4KV3 - chains A and B; structure by X-ray diffraction, 2.20 A resolution.

Chain A (and B):
Molecule: Chimera fusion protein of ESX-1 secretion system protein eccD1 and Maltose-binding periplasmic protein
Source organism: Escherichia coli
Notes: chain B of this document is another copy of the same molecule, construct and numbering; everything in this record applies to it too
UniProtKB: chimeric construct of P0AEX9, I6X8K0: residues 2-367 from P0AEX9 (MALE_ECOLI) positions 27-392 (UniProt number = residue number + 25); residues 373-461 from I6X8K0 positions 21-109 (UniProt number = residue number - 352)
Sequence (461 residues; row label = number of the first residue in the row):
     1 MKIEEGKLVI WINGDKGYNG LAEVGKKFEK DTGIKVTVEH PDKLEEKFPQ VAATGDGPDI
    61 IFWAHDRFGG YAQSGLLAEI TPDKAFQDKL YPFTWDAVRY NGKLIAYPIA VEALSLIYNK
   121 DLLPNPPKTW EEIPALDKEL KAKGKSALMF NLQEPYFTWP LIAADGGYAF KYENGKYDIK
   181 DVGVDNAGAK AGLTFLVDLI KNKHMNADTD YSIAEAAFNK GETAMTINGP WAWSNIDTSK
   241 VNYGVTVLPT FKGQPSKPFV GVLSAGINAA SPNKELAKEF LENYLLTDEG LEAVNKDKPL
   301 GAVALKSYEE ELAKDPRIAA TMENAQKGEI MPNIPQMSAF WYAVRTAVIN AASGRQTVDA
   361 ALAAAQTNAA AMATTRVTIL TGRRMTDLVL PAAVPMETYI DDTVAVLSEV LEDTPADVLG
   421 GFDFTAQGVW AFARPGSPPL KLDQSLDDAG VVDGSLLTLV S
Not modelled in the structure: 1-5
Differences from the reference sequence: expression tag (1); engineered mutation Ala-360 (Glu385 in P0AEX9), Ala-363 (Lys388 in P0AEX9), Ala-364 (Asp389 in P0AEX9); linker (368-372)
What the authors report for this chain:
  - self-association interface (contacts with another copy of this molecule): Val-406, Val-410

Interface between chain A and chain B:
Contacting residue pairs (81; chain A residue first):
  Lys-43(A) with Arg-383(B)
  Glu-46(A) with Arg-383(B)
  Lys-47(A) with Arg-383(B)
  Pro-49(A) with Met-385(B), hydrophobic; Leu-456(B)
  Gln-50(A) with Leu-380(B)
  Ala-53(A) with Pro-435(B), hydrophobic; Leu-456(B), hydrophobic
  Thr-54(A) with Pro-435(B)
  Gln-73(A) with Arg-376(B); Thr-378(B); Asp-387(B), hydrogen bond; Gly-454(B)
  Ser-74(A) with Thr-378(B), hydrogen bond; Met-385(B); Gly-454(B), hydrogen bond (side chain-backbone)
  Pro-335(A) with Asp-387(B)
  Gln-336(A) with Asp-387(B), hydrogen bond
  Tyr-342(A) with Arg-383(B); Val-418(B), hydrophobic
  Arg-345(A) with Asp-417(B), salt bridge; Val-418(B)
  Thr-346(A) with Pro-415(B)
  Asn-368(A) with Asp-413(B)
  Ala-371(A) with Arg-384(B); Val-410(B)
  Met-372(A) with Thr-386(B); Asp-387(B); Leu-388(B), hydrophobic; Val-406(B), hydrophobic; Val-410(B), hydrophobic
  Arg-376(A) with Gln-73(B)
  Thr-378(A) with Gln-73(B); Ser-74(B), hydrogen bond
  Leu-380(A) with Gln-50(B)
  Arg-383(A) with Lys-43(B); Glu-46(B), salt bridge; Lys-47(B); Tyr-342(B)
  Arg-384(A) with Ala-339(B); Asn-368(B); Met-372(B), hydrogen bond
  Met-385(A) with Pro-49(B), hydrophobic
  Asp-387(A) with Gln-73(B), hydrogen bond; Gln-336(B)
  Val-389(A) with Val-389(B), hydrophobic
  Pro-391(A) with Val-406(B), hydrophobic
  Val-394(A) with Val-410(B), hydrophobic
  Pro-395(A) with Glu-409(B)
  Thr-398(A) with Asp-402(B); Ala-405(B); Val-406(B); Glu-409(B), hydrogen bond
  Tyr-399(A) with Asp-402(B); Val-406(B), hydrophobic
  Asp-401(A) with Asp-402(B)
  Asp-402(A) with Thr-398(B); Tyr-399(B); Asp-401(B); Asp-402(B), hydrogen bond (backbone-side chain)
  Ala-405(A) with Thr-398(B)
  Val-406(A) with Thr-398(B); Tyr-399(B), hydrophobic
  Glu-409(A) with Thr-398(B)
  Val-410(A) with Asn-368(B); Ala-371(B); Val-394(B), hydrophobic
  Asp-413(A) with Asn-368(B)
  Thr-414(A) with Asn-368(B), hydrogen bond
  Pro-415(A) with Thr-346(B)
  Asp-417(A) with Arg-345(B), salt bridge
  Val-418(A) with Tyr-342(B), hydrophobic; Arg-345(B)
  Pro-435(A) with Gln-50(B); Thr-54(B)
  Asp-453(A) with Gln-73(B)
  Gly-454(A) with Gln-73(B); Ser-74(B), hydrogen bond (backbone-side chain)
  Leu-456(A) with Pro-49(B); Ala-53(B), hydrophobic; Ser-74(B)
Other interface residues (no listed pair), chain A (49 interface residues in all): Gly-70, Ala-339, Ile-400, Gly-436
Other interface residues (no listed pair), chain B (52 interface residues in all): Leu-76, Pro-335, Thr-374, Gly-382, Pro-391, Pro-395, Ile-400, Gly-436, Asp-453

In short:
49 residues of chain A and 52 residues of chain B are in contact; the contacts include 11 hydrogen bonds and 3
salt bridges. Among the polar pairs are Arg-345(A)/Asp-417(B), Arg-383(A)/Glu-46(B) and Gln-73(A)/Asp-387(B).
The paper reports a self-association interface involving Val-406(A) and Val-410(A).
Chain A and chain B are both Chimera fusion protein of ESX-1 secretion system protein eccD1 and
Maltose-binding periplasmic protein (Escherichia coli); the structure, Ubiquitin-like domain of the
Mycobacterium tuberculosis type VII secretion system protein EccD1 as maltose-binding protein fusion, was
determined by X-ray diffraction, deposited together with 5CYU, 4KV2 and 4KK7.
